PDB entry 1YY6 | X-ray diffraction, 1.70 A resolution | chains A and B

== Chain A ==
Name: Ubiquitin carboxyl-terminal hydrolase 7
Source organism: Homo sapiens
Notes: EC 3.1.2.15
UniProt: Q93009 (UBP7_HUMAN); residues 54-204 here = UniProt positions 54-204
Sequence (155 residues; each row starts with the number of its first residue):
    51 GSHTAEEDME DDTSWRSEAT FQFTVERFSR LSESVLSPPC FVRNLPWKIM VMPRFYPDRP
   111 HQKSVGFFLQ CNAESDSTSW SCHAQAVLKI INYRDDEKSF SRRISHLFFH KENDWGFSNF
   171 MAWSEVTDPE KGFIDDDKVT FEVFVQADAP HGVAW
Unresolved in the structure: 51-62, 106-111
Sequence notes: cloning artifact (51-53)
Bound ions: Na+ site 1: S67, A197; Na+ site 2 near Q72 (its only coordinating residue here); Na+ site 3 near T74 (its only coordinating residue here); Na+ site 4: S87, K98; Na+ site 5 near P88 (its only coordinating residue here); Na+ site 6 near F91 (its only coordinating residue here); Na+ site 7: P96, Q120; Na+ site 8: K98, Q120; Na+ site 9 near K98 (its only coordinating residue here); Na+ site 10: Q120, N163, D164; Na+ site 11: N122, S125; Na+ site 12 near E124 (its only coordinating residue here); 7 more Na+ sites not listed
Curated features (UniProtKB/Swiss-Prot):
  - mutagenesis: D164 (D164A: Decreased binding to p53/TP53 and MDM2), W165 (W165A: Loss of binding to p53/TP53 and MDM2)

== Chain B ==
Name: Epstein-Barr nuclear antigen-1
Sequence (10 residues; numbered 441 to 450; the number before each row is that of its first residue):
   441 DPGEGPSTGP
Unresolved in the structure: 449-450

== How chain A and chain B interact ==
Pairs across the interface (23; chain A residue first):
  M100(A) with S447(B)
  M102(A) with S447(B)
  R104(A) with S447(B), hydrogen bond (side chain-backbone)
  F118(A) with G445(B); P446(B); S447(B)
  R152(A) with P442(B)
  D164(A) with P446(B); S447(B), hydrogen bond
  W165(A) with E444(B), hydrogen bond; G445(B); P446(B)
  G166(A) with G443(B); E444(B); G445(B), hydrogen bond (backbone-backbone)
  F167(A) with P442(B); G443(B); E444(B)
  S168(A) with P442(B), hydrogen bond (backbone-backbone); G443(B), hydrogen bond (backbone-backbone)
  N169(A) with D441(B); P442(B), hydrogen bond (backbone-backbone)
  F170(A) with P442(B)
Interface residues without a listed pair, chain A (13 interface residues in all): I154

== Overview ==
13 residues of chain A face 7 of chain B across their interface, with 7 hydrogen bonds. Polar contacts include
R104(A)-S447(B), D164(A)-S447(B) and W165(A)-E444(B). S67(A) and A197(A) form the Na+ site 1. From UniProt: 2
mutagenesis sites on chain A.
Chain A is Ubiquitin carboxyl-terminal hydrolase 7 (Homo sapiens) and chain B is Epstein-Barr nuclear
antigen-1; the structure, The Crystal Structure of the N-terminal domain of HAUSP/USP7 complexed with an EBNA1
peptide, was determined by X-ray diffraction, deposited together with 1YZE.
